2JDY - chains A and C of the 4 polymer chains in the assembly; structure by X-ray diffraction, 1.70 A resolution.

# Chain A (and C)
Name: Fucose-binding lectin pa-iil
Organism: Pseudomonas aeruginosa
Notes: chain C of this document is another copy of the same molecule, construct and numbering; everything in this record applies to it too
UniProt: Q9HYN5 (Q9HYN5_PSEAE); residues 0-114 here correspond to UniProt positions 1-115 (UniProt number = residue number + 1)
Sequence (115 residues; each row starts with the number of its first residue; numbering starts at 0):
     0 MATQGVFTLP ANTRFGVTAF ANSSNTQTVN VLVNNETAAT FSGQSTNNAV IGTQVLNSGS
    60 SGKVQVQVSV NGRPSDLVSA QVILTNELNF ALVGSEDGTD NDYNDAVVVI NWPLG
Not modelled in the structure: 0
Construct notes: engineered mutation Asn-24 (Gly25 in Q9HYN5)
Bound ions: Ca2+ site 1: Asn-21, Asp-101, Asn-103, Asp-104 (together with methyl alpha-D-mannopyranoside) (shared with 1 residue of chain B); Ca2+ site 2: Glu-95, Asp-99, Asp-101, Asp-104 (together with methyl alpha-D-mannopyranoside); Ca2+ site 3: Gly-114 (together with methyl alpha-D-mannopyranoside) (shared with 4 residues of chain B)
Residues lining bound ligands: methyl alpha-D-mannopyranoside (MMA): Asn-21, Ser-22, Ser-23, Asn-24, Glu-95, Asp-96, Gly-97, Asp-99, Asp-101, Asn-103, Asp-104
Reported in the primary citation:
  - binding site for methyl alpha-D-mannopyranoside: Ser-23, Asn-24
  - contacts within the chain: Asn-24/Asp-96 (water-mediated contact)
  - mutagenesis - G24N: unchanged binding to methyl alpha-D-mannopyranoside
  - mutagenesis - G24N: unchanged binding to Me-alpha-Gal

# Chain A / chain C interface
Pairs across the interface - 6 pairs, chain A then chain C:
  Ala-1(A) with Asp-75(C), hydrogen bond (backbone-side chain); Val-77(C), hydrophobic; Tyr-102(C)
  Asp-75(A) with Ala-1(C), hydrogen bond (side chain-backbone)
  Val-77(A) with Ala-1(C), hydrophobic
  Tyr-102(A) with Ala-1(C)

# In short
Chain A and chain C each contribute 4 residues to their interface, with 2 hydrogen bonds. The hydrogen-bonded
pair is Ala-1(A)/Asp-75(C). Chain A binds methyl alpha-D-mannopyranoside. From the paper: a binding site for
methyl alpha-D-mannopyranoside at Ser-23(A) and Asn-24(A); G24N of chain A leaves binding to methyl
alpha-D-mannopyranoside unchanged.
Chain A and chain C are both Fucose-binding lectin pa-iil (Pseudomonas aeruginosa); the structure, Mutant
(G24N) of Pseudomonas aeruginosa lectin II (PA-IIL) complexed with methyl-b-D-mannoyranoside, was determined
by X-ray diffraction together with 2JDM, 2JDN, 2JDP and 2JDU from the same study.
